2XVS - chain A; structure by X-ray diffraction, 1.80 A resolution.

== Chain A ==
Molecule: Tetratricopeptide repeat protein 5
Organism: Homo sapiens
Notes: fragment: oligonucleotide-binding domain, residues 262-424
Reference sequence: Q8N0Z6 (TTC5_HUMAN); residues 261-424 here = UniProt positions 261-424
Chain sequence (166 residues; numbered -1 to 424; 260 numbers in that range are skipped by the numbering (no residue carries them; nothing is unmodelled there); the number before each row is that of its first residue; numbers below 1 keep their minus sign (Ser-1 is residue -1)):
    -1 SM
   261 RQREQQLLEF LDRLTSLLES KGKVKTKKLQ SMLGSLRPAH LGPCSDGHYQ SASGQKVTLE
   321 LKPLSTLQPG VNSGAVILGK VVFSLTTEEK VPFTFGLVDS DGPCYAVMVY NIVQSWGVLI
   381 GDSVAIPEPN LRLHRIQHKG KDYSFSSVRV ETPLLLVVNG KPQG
Construct notes: expression tag (-1 to 0)
Swiss-Prot annotation at these positions:
  - region: Lys285 to Lys287 (Mediates interaction with 28S rRNA of ribosome-coding tubulin)

== In short ==
Chain A is Tetratricopeptide repeat protein 5 (Homo sapiens); the structure, Crystal structure of human TTC5
(Strap) C-terminal OB domain, was determined by X-ray diffraction together with 4ABN from the same study.
